5C6J - chain A; structure by X-ray diffraction, 2.10 A resolution.

[Chain A]
Molecule: Lysozyme C
Source organism: Gallus gallus
Notes: EC 3.2.1.17
Reference sequence: P00698 (LYSC_CHICK); residues 1-129 here correspond to UniProt positions 19-147 (UniProt number = residue number + 18)
Chain sequence (129 residues; each row starts with the number of its first residue):
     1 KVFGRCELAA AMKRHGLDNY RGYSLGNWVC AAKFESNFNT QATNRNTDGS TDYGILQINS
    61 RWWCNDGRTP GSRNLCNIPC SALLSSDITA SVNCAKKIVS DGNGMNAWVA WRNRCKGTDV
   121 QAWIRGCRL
Curated features (UniProtKB/Swiss-Prot):
  - active site: E35, D52
  - binding site (substrate): D101
Disulfide bonds: C6-C127, C30-C115, C64-C80, C76-C94
Small-molecule neighbours: DO3 (10-((2R)-2-hydroxypropyl)-1,4,7,10-tetraazacyclododecane 1,4,7-triacetic acid): W62, W63, R73, L75, D101, N103

[In short]
Bound to chain A: compound DO3. Curated annotation (UniProt) lists active-site residues E35 and D52 and
substrate-binding residue D101.
Chain A is Lysozyme C (Gallus gallus); the structure, Crystal Structure of Gadolinium derivative of HEWL
solved using Free-Electron Laser radiation, was determined by X-ray diffraction together with 5C6I and 5C6L
from the same study.
